8XIS - chains A and B; structure by X-ray diffraction, 1.68 A resolution.

[Chain A (and B)]
Molecule: cellodextrin phosphorylase variant
Organism: Acetivibrio thermocellus
Notes: chain B of this document is another copy of the same molecule, construct and numbering; everything in this record applies to it too
Amino-acid sequence (992 residues; each row starts with the number of its first residue):
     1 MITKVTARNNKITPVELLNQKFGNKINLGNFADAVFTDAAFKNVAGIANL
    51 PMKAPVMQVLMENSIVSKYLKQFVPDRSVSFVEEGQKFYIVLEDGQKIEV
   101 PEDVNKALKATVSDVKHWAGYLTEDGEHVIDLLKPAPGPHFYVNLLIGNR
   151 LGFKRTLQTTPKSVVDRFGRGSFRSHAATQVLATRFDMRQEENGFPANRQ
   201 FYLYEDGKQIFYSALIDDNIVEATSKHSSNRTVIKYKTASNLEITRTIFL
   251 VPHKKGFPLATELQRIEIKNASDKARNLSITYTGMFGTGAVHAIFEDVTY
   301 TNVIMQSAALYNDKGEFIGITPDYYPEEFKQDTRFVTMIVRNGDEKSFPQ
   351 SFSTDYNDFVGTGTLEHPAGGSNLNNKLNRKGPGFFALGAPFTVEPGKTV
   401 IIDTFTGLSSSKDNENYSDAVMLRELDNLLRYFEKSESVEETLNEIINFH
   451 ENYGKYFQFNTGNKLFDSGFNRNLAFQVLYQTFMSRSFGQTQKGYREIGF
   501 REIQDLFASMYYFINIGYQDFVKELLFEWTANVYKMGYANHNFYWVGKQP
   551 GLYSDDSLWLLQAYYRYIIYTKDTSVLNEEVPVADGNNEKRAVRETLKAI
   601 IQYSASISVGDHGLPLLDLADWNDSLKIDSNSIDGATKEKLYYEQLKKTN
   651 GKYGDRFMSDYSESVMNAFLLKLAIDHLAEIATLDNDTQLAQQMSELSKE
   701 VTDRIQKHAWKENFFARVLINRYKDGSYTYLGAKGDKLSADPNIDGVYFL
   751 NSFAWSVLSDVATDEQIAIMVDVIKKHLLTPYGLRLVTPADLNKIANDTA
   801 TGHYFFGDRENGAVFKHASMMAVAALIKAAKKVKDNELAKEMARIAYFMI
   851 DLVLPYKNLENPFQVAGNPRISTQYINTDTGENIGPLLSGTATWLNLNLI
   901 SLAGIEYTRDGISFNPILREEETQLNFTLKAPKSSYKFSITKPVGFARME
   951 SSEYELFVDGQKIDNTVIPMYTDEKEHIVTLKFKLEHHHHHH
Not modelled in the structure: 985-992
Ligand contacts: beta-D-glucopyranose (BGC): Arg486, Arg496, Arg501, Glu502, Trp622, Asp624, Phe815, Gln874

[Interface between chain A and chain B]
Pairs across the interface - 202 pairs, chain A then chain B:
  Met1(A) - Asp313(B)
  Met1(A) - Asp427(B)
  Ile2(A) - Tyr311(B)
  Ile2(A) - Ile318(B)  hydrophobic
  Ile2(A) - Leu423(B)
  Ile2(A) - Leu426(B)  hydrophobic
  Ile2(A) - Asp427(B)
  Thr3(A) - Ala309(B)
  Thr3(A) - Leu310(B)
  Thr3(A) - Tyr311(B)  hydrogen bond (backbone-backbone)
  Lys4(A) - Ala309(B)
  Lys4(A) - Thr321(B)
  Lys4(A) - Asp323(B)  salt bridge
  Lys4(A) - Asp419(B)  salt bridge
  Val5(A) - Ala308(B)
  Val5(A) - Ala309(B)  hydrogen bond (backbone-backbone)
  Val5(A) - Tyr311(B)  hydrophobic
  Val5(A) - Leu378(B)
  Thr6(A) - Gln306(B)
  Thr6(A) - Ser307(B)
  Thr6(A) - Ala308(B)
  Thr6(A) - Asp323(B)
  Ala7(A) - Gln306(B)
  Ala7(A) - Ser307(B)  hydrogen bond (backbone-backbone)
  Ala7(A) - Leu378(B)
  Ala7(A) - Asn379(B)
  Ala7(A) - Arg380(B)
  Arg8(A) - Gln306(B)  hydrogen bond
  Arg8(A) - Arg380(B)  hydrogen bond (side chain-backbone)
  Phe36(A) - Asn375(B)
  Phe36(A) - Asn376(B)  hydrogen bond (backbone-side chain)
  Thr37(A) - Asn376(B)
  Asp38(A) - Gln350(B)
  Asp38(A) - Asn376(B)
  Ala39(A) - Tyr311(B)  hydrogen bond (backbone-side chain)
  Ala39(A) - Phe317(B)  hydrophobic
  Ala39(A) - Gln350(B)  hydrogen bond (backbone-backbone)
  Ala39(A) - Phe352(B)  hydrophobic
  Ala39(A) - Asn376(B)
  Phe41(A) - Tyr311(B)
  Phe41(A) - Phe352(B)  hydrophobic
  Phe41(A) - Asn376(B)
  Gln58(A) - Asp358(B)
  Met61(A) - Asn373(B)
  Glu62(A) - Gly361(B)
  Glu62(A) - Thr362(B)  hydrogen bond
  Glu62(A) - Ala369(B)
  Ser67(A) - Asn373(B)
  Lys71(A) - Asn373(B)
  Leu133(A) - Thr362(B)
  Ala183(A) - Met188(B)  hydrophobic
  Arg185(A) - Arg185(B)
  Arg185(A) - Asp187(B)  salt bridge
  Phe186(A) - Phe186(B)
  Phe186(A) - Ile294(B)
  Phe186(A) - Phe295(B)  hydrophobic
  Asp187(A) - Arg185(B)  salt bridge
  Asp187(A) - Phe195(B)
  Asp187(A) - Ile294(B)
  Asp187(A) - Val298(B)
  Met188(A) - Ala183(B)  hydrophobic
  Met188(A) - Phe195(B)  hydrophobic
  Met188(A) - Phe286(B)
  Met188(A) - Thr288(B)
  Met188(A) - Ile294(B)  hydrophobic
  Met188(A) - Asn302(B)  hydrogen bond (backbone-side chain)
  Met188(A) - Pro383(B)
  Arg189(A) - Tyr356(B)
  Arg189(A) - Asn357(B)  hydrogen bond
  Gln190(A) - Thr299(B)  hydrogen bond
  Gln190(A) - Asn302(B)  hydrogen bond
  Glu191(A) - Asn357(B)  hydrogen bond
  Phe195(A) - Asp187(B)
  Phe195(A) - Met188(B)  hydrophobic
  Met285(A) - Met188(B)  hydrophobic
  Phe286(A) - Met188(B)
  Thr288(A) - Met188(B)
  Ile294(A) - Phe186(B)
  Ile294(A) - Asp187(B)
  Phe295(A) - Phe186(B)  hydrophobic
  Phe295(A) - Phe295(B)  hydrophobic
  Phe295(A) - Gly494(B)
  Phe295(A) - Tyr495(B)
  Glu296(A) - Tyr495(B)
  Asp297(A) - Arg809(B)  salt bridge
  Val298(A) - Asp187(B)
  Val298(A) - Thr491(B)
  Thr299(A) - Gln190(B)  hydrogen bond
  Thr299(A) - Thr491(B)
  Thr299(A) - Arg809(B)
  Tyr300(A) - Tyr804(B)
  Tyr300(A) - Arg809(B)
  Asn302(A) - Met188(B)  hydrogen bond (side chain-backbone)
  Asn302(A) - Gln190(B)  hydrogen bond
  Val303(A) - Tyr804(B)  hydrophobic
  Val303(A) - Phe805(B)
  Val303(A) - Tyr875(B)
  Ile304(A) - His803(B)
  Ile304(A) - Phe805(B)
  Met305(A) - Phe805(B)
  Gln306(A) - Thr6(B)
  Gln306(A) - Ala7(B)
  Gln306(A) - Arg8(B)  hydrogen bond
  Gln306(A) - Phe805(B)
  Ser307(A) - Thr6(B)
  Ser307(A) - Ala7(B)  hydrogen bond (backbone-backbone)
  Ala308(A) - Lys4(B)
  Ala308(A) - Val5(B)
  Ala308(A) - Thr6(B)
  Ala309(A) - Thr3(B)
  Ala309(A) - Lys4(B)
  Ala309(A) - Val5(B)  hydrogen bond (backbone-backbone)
  Leu310(A) - Thr3(B)
  Tyr311(A) - Ile2(B)
  Tyr311(A) - Thr3(B)  hydrogen bond (backbone-backbone)
  Tyr311(A) - Val5(B)  hydrophobic
  Tyr311(A) - Ala39(B)  hydrogen bond (side chain-backbone)
  Tyr311(A) - Phe41(B)
  Asp313(A) - Met1(B)
  Phe317(A) - Ala39(B)  hydrophobic
  Ile318(A) - Ile2(B)  hydrophobic
  Thr321(A) - Lys4(B)
  Asp323(A) - Lys4(B)  salt bridge
  Asp323(A) - Thr6(B)
  Asp323(A) - Phe805(B)
  Tyr325(A) - Gly802(B)
  Tyr325(A) - His803(B)
  Tyr325(A) - Tyr804(B)
  Tyr325(A) - Phe805(B)  hydrophobic
  Tyr325(A) - Asn811(B)
  Pro326(A) - Gly802(B)
  Pro326(A) - His803(B)
  Gln350(A) - Asp38(B)
  Gln350(A) - Ala39(B)  hydrogen bond (backbone-backbone)
  Phe352(A) - Ala39(B)  hydrophobic
  Phe352(A) - Phe41(B)  hydrophobic
  Tyr356(A) - Arg189(B)
  Asn357(A) - Arg189(B)  hydrogen bond
  Asn357(A) - Glu191(B)  hydrogen bond
  Asp358(A) - Gln58(B)
  Asp358(A) - Glu62(B)
  Gly361(A) - Glu62(B)
  Thr362(A) - Glu62(B)  hydrogen bond
  Thr362(A) - Leu133(B)
  Thr364(A) - Leu215(B)
  Thr364(A) - Glu366(B)
  Glu366(A) - Thr364(B)
  Glu366(A) - Glu366(B)
  Ala369(A) - Glu62(B)
  Gly370(A) - Glu62(B)
  Asn373(A) - Met61(B)  hydrogen bond (side chain-backbone)
  Asn373(A) - Ser67(B)  hydrogen bond
  Asn373(A) - Lys71(B)  hydrogen bond
  Asn375(A) - Phe36(B)
  Asn376(A) - Phe36(B)  hydrogen bond (side chain-backbone)
  Asn376(A) - Thr37(B)
  Asn376(A) - Asp38(B)
  Asn376(A) - Ala39(B)
  Asn376(A) - Phe41(B)
  Leu378(A) - Val5(B)
  Leu378(A) - Thr6(B)
  Leu378(A) - Ala7(B)
  Asn379(A) - Ala7(B)
  Arg380(A) - Ala7(B)
  Arg380(A) - Arg8(B)  hydrogen bond (backbone-side chain)
  Arg380(A) - Asp879(B)  salt bridge
  Arg380(A) - Thr880(B)
  Lys381(A) - Glu882(B)  salt bridge
  Lys381(A) - Ile884(B)
  Pro383(A) - Met188(B)
  Asp419(A) - Lys4(B)  salt bridge
  Leu423(A) - Ile2(B)
  Leu426(A) - Ile2(B)  hydrophobic
  Asp427(A) - Met1(B)
  Asp427(A) - Ile2(B)
  Thr491(A) - Val298(B)
  Thr491(A) - Thr299(B)
  Gly494(A) - Phe295(B)
  Tyr495(A) - Phe295(B)
  Thr801(A) - Tyr325(B)
  Gly802(A) - Tyr325(B)
  Gly802(A) - Pro326(B)
  His803(A) - Ile304(B)
  His803(A) - Tyr325(B)
  His803(A) - Pro326(B)
  Tyr804(A) - Tyr300(B)
  Tyr804(A) - Val303(B)  hydrophobic
  Tyr804(A) - Tyr325(B)
  Phe805(A) - Val303(B)
  Phe805(A) - Ile304(B)
  Phe805(A) - Met305(B)
  Phe805(A) - Gln306(B)
  Phe805(A) - Asp323(B)
  Phe805(A) - Tyr325(B)  hydrophobic
  Arg809(A) - Asp297(B)  salt bridge
  Arg809(A) - Thr299(B)
  Arg809(A) - Tyr300(B)
  Tyr875(A) - Val303(B)
  Asp879(A) - Arg380(B)  salt bridge
  Thr880(A) - Arg380(B)
  Glu882(A) - Lys381(B)  salt bridge
  Ile884(A) - Lys381(B)
Interface residues without a listed pair, chain A (111 interface residues in all): Asn10, Val35, Ala40, His140, Glu192, Leu215, Ile216, Gly287, Thr301, Asn312, Gly315, Tyr324, Glu327, Ser351, Lys493, Asp808, Asn811, Asn877, Gly885
Interface residues without a listed pair, chain B (110 interface residues in all): Asn10, Val35, Ala40, His140, Glu192, Ile216, Met285, Gly287, Glu296, Thr301, Asn312, Gly315, Tyr324, Glu327, Ser351, Lys493, Thr801, Asp808, Asn877, Gly885

[Summary]
111 residues of chain A and 110 residues of chain B are in contact, with 31 hydrogen bonds and 12 salt
bridges. Among the polar pairs are Lys4(A)-Asp323(B), Lys4(A)-Asp419(B) and Arg185(A)-Asp187(B). Ligands of
chain A: beta-D-glucopyranose.
Chain A and chain B are both cellodextrin phosphorylase variant (Acetivibrio thermocellus); the structure,
Cellodextrin phosphorylase from Clostridium thermocellum mutant - all cysteine residues were substituted with
serines, was determined by X-ray diffraction, deposited together with 8XI1 and 8XIL.
